4BGL - chains A and B of the 4 polymer chains in the assembly; structure by X-ray diffraction, 1.90 A resolution.

# Chain A (and B)
Name: Superoxide reductase
Source organism: Archaeoglobus fulgidus
Notes: chain B of this document is another copy of the same molecule, construct and numbering; everything in this record applies to it too
Reference sequence: O29903 (SOR_ARCFU); numbering as in UniProt (aligned over 1-125)
Amino-acid sequence (125 residues; each row starts with the number of its first residue):
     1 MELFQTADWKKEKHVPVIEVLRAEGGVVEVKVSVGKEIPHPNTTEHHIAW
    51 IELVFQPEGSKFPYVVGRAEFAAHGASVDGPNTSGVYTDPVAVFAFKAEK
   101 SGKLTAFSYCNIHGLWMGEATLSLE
Not modelled in the structure: 1
Ion coordination: Fe ion: Glu12, His14, His40, His46, Cys110, His113
Curated features (UniProtKB/Swiss-Prot):
  - binding site (Fe cation): Glu12, His14, His40, His46, Cys110, His113

# Interface between chain A and chain B
Pairs across the interface (34; chain A residue first):
  Leu3(A) - Gln56(B)
  Leu3(A) - Pro63(B)  hydrophobic
  Leu3(A) - Thr105(B)
  Leu3(A) - Phe107(B)  hydrophobic
  Phe4(A) - Phe4(B)  hydrophobic
  Phe4(A) - Phe107(B)  hydrophobic
  Gln5(A) - Phe62(B)
  Trp9(A) - Phe62(B)  hydrophobic
  Trp50(A) - Glu52(B)
  Glu52(A) - Trp50(B)
  Glu52(A) - Arg68(B)  salt bridge
  Gln56(A) - Leu3(B)
  Phe62(A) - Gln5(B)
  Phe62(A) - Trp9(B)  hydrophobic
  Phe62(A) - Ile112(B)
  Phe62(A) - His113(B)
  Phe62(A) - Gly114(B)
  Pro63(A) - Leu3(B)  hydrophobic
  Pro63(A) - Gly114(B)
  Tyr64(A) - Tyr109(B)
  Tyr64(A) - Asn111(B)
  Val65(A) - Tyr109(B)  hydrogen bond (backbone-side chain)
  Arg68(A) - Glu52(B)  salt bridge
  Arg68(A) - Arg68(B)
  Thr105(A) - Leu3(B)
  Phe107(A) - Leu3(B)  hydrophobic
  Phe107(A) - Phe4(B)  hydrophobic
  Tyr109(A) - Tyr64(B)
  Tyr109(A) - Val65(B)  hydrogen bond (side chain-backbone)
  Asn111(A) - Tyr64(B)
  Ile112(A) - Phe62(B)
  His113(A) - Phe62(B)
  Gly114(A) - Phe62(B)
  Gly114(A) - Pro63(B)
Other interface residues (no listed pair), chain A (22 interface residues in all): Glu2, Val54, Leu115
Other interface residues (no listed pair), chain B (22 interface residues in all): Glu2, Val54, Leu115

# Summary
Chain A and chain B each contribute 22 residues to their interface, with 2 hydrogen bonds and 2 salt bridges.
Polar pairs include Glu52(A)-Arg68(B) and Val65(A)-Tyr109(B). From UniProt: 6 Fe cation-binding residues on
chain A.
Chain A and chain B are both Superoxide reductase (Archaeoglobus fulgidus); the structure, Superoxide
reductase (Neelaredoxin) from Archaeoglobus fulgidus, was determined by X-ray diffraction (same publication as
4D7P).
